PDB entry 6S95 | X-ray diffraction, 1.19 A resolution | chains A and B

[Chain A (and B)]
Name: Genome polyprotein
Organism: Usutu virus
Notes: chain B of this document is another copy of the same molecule, construct and numbering; everything in this record applies to it too
UniProt: S4YYB7 (S4YYB7_USUV); residues 299-400 here correspond to UniProt positions 591-692 (UniProt number = residue number + 292)
Chain sequence (102 residues; numbered 299 to 400; the number before each row is that of its first residue):
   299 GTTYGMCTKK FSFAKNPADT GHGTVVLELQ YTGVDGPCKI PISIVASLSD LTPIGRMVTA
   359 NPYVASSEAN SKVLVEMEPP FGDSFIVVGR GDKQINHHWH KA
Disulfide bonds: C305-C336

[How chain A and chain B interact]
Residue-residue contacts - 26 pairs, chain A then chain B:
  T300(A) - A316(B)
  T300(A) - D317(B)
  T300(A) - T318(B)
  Y302(A) - L372(B)  hydrophobic
  V324(A) - Y302(B)  hydrophobic
  P335(A) - L372(B)  hydrophobic
  V356(A) - A358(B)
  V356(A) - N359(B)  hydrogen bond (backbone-side chain)
  T357(A) - A358(B)
  T357(A) - N359(B)  hydrogen bond (side chain-backbone)
  T357(A) - Y361(B)
  A358(A) - V356(B)
  A358(A) - T357(B)
  A358(A) - A358(B)  hydrogen bond (backbone-backbone)
  N359(A) - V356(B)  hydrogen bond (side chain-backbone)
  N359(A) - T357(B)
  Y361(A) - T357(B)
  Y361(A) - E374(B)
  A363(A) - K370(B)
  A363(A) - V371(B)  hydrophobic
  A363(A) - L372(B)
  K370(A) - A363(B)
  L372(A) - P335(B)  hydrophobic
  L372(A) - Y361(B)  hydrophobic
  L372(A) - A363(B)  hydrophobic
  E374(A) - Y361(B)  hydrogen bond
Other interface residues (no listed pair), chain A (17 interface residues in all): E326, V362, S364, V371
Other interface residues (no listed pair), chain B (19 interface residues in all): V324, E326, V362, S364

[Summary]
17 residues of chain A and 19 residues of chain B are in contact, with 5 hydrogen bonds. Among the polar pairs
are V356(A)-N359(B), T357(A)-N359(B) and E374(A)-Y361(B).
Chain A and chain B are both Genome polyprotein (Usutu virus); the structure, Crystal structure of group I of
Usutu virus envelope protein domain III, was determined by X-ray diffraction together with 6S92, 6S93 and 6S94
from the same study.
